Entry 7WHK (electron microscopy, 3.01 A resolution); this record covers chains A and G of the 8 polymer chains in the assembly.

== Chain A ==
Molecule: Spike glycoprotein
From: Severe acute respiratory syndrome coronavirus 2
Reference sequence: P0DTC2 (SPIKE_SARS2); aligned to UniProt positions 1-1208 over residues 1-1208
Amino-acid sequence (1285 residues; row label = number of the first residue in the row; note: 8 numbers in that range are skipped by the numbering (no residue carries them; nothing is unmodelled there); a row labelled like 177A-177E holds insertion residues (177A, then the next letters in order)):
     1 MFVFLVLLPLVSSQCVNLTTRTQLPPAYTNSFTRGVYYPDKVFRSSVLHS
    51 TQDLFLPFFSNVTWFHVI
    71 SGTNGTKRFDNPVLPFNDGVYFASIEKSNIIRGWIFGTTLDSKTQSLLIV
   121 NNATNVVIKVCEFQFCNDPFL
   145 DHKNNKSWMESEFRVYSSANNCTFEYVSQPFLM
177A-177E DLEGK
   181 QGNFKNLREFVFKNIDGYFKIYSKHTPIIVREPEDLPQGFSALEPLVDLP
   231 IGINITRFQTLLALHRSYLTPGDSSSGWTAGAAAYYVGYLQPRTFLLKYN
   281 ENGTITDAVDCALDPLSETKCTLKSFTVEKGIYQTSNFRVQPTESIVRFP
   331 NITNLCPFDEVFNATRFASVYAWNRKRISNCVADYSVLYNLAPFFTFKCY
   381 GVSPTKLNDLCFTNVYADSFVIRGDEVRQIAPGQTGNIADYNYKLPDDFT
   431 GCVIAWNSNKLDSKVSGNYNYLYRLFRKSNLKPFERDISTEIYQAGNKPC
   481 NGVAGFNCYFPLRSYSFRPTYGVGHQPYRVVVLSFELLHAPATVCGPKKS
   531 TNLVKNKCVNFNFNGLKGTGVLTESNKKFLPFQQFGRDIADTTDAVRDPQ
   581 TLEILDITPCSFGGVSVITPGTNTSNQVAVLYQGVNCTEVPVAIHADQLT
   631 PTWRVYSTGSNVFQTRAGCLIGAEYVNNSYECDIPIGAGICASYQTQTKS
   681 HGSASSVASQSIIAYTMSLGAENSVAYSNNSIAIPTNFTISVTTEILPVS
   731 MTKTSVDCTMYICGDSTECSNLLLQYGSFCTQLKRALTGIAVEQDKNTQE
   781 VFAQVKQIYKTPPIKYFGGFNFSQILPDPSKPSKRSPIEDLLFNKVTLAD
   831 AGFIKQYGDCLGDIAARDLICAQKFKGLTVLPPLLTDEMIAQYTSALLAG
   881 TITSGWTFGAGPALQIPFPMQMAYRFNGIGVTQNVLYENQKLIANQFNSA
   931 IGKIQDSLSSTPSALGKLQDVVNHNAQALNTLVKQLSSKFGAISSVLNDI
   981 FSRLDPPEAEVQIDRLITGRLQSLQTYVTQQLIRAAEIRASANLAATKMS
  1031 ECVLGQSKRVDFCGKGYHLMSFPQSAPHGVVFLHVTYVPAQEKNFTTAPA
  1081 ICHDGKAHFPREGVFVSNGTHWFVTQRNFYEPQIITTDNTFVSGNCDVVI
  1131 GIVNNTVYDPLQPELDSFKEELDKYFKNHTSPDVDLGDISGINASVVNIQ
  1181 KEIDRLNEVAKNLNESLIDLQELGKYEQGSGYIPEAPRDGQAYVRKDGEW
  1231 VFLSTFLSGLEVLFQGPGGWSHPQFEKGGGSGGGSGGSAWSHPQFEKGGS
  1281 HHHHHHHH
Disordered / not traced: 1-13, 71-77, 145-155, 177A-177E, 246-261, 621-640, 677-688, 828-847, 1148-1288
Disulfides: Cys-15/Cys-136, Cys-131/Cys-166, Cys-291/Cys-301, Cys-336/Cys-361, Cys-379/Cys-432, Cys-391/Cys-525, Cys-480/Cys-488, Cys-538/Cys-590, Cys-617/Cys-649, Cys-662/Cys-671, Cys-738/Cys-760, Cys-743/Cys-749, Cys-1032/Cys-1043, Cys-1082/Cys-1126
Covalently attached groups: N-acetylglucosamine (NAG) linked to Asn-122, Asn-165, Asn-282, Asn-331, Asn-709, Asn-717, Asn-801, Asn-1074, Asn-1098, Asn-1134
Sequence notes: variant Val-67 (Ala in P0DTC2), Ile-95 (Thr in P0DTC2), Asp-145 (Gly142 in P0DTC2), Ile-209 (Leu212 in P0DTC2), Asp-339 (Gly in P0DTC2), Leu-371 (Ser in P0DTC2), Pro-373 (Ser in P0DTC2), Phe-375 (Ser in P0DTC2), Asn-417 (Lys in P0DTC2), Lys-440 (Asn in P0DTC2), Ser-446 (Gly in P0DTC2), Asn-477 (Ser in P0DTC2), Lys-478 (Thr in P0DTC2), Ala-484 (Glu in P0DTC2), Arg-493 (Gln in P0DTC2), Ser-496 (Gly in P0DTC2), Arg-498 (Gln in P0DTC2), Tyr-501 (Asn in P0DTC2), His-505 (Tyr in P0DTC2), Lys-547 (Thr in P0DTC2), Gly-614 (Asp in P0DTC2), Tyr-655 (His in P0DTC2), Lys-679 (Asn in P0DTC2), His-681 (Pro in P0DTC2), Lys-764 (Asn in P0DTC2), Tyr-796 (Asp in P0DTC2), Pro-817 (Phe in P0DTC2), Lys-856 (Asn in P0DTC2), His-954 (Gln in P0DTC2), Lys-969 (Asn in P0DTC2), Phe-981 (Leu in P0DTC2); insertion (212-214); engineered mutation Gly-682 (Arg in P0DTC2), Ser-683 (Arg in P0DTC2), Ser-685 (Arg in P0DTC2), Pro-892 (Ala in P0DTC2), Pro-899 (Ala in P0DTC2), Pro-942 (Ala in P0DTC2), Pro-986 (Lys in P0DTC2), Pro-987 (Val in P0DTC2); expression tag (1209-1288)
Swiss-Prot annotation at these positions:
  - region: Asn-280 to Cys-301 (Putative superantigen), Arg-403 to Asp-405 (Integrin-binding motif), Asn-448 to Phe-456 (Immunodominant HLA epitope recognized by the CD8+), Ser-816 to Tyr-837 (Fusion peptide 1), Lys-835 to Phe-855 (Fusion peptide 2), Asp-1163 to Glu-1202 (Heptad repeat 2)
  - site: Arg-815, Ser-816 (Cleavage)
  - glycosylation: Asn-17 (N-linked (GlcNAc...) (complex) asparagine), Asn-61 (N-linked (GlcNAc...) (hybrid) asparagine), Asn-74 (N-linked (GlcNAc...) (complex) asparagine), Asn-122 (N-linked (GlcNAc...) (hybrid) asparagine), Asn-149 (N-linked (GlcNAc...) (complex) asparagine), Asn-165 (N-linked (GlcNAc...) (complex) asparagine), Asn-234 (N-linked (GlcNAc...) (high mannose) asparagine), Asn-282 (N-linked (GlcNAc...) (complex) asparagine), Thr-323 (O-linked (GalNAc) threonine), Ser-325 (O-linked (HexNAc...) serine), Asn-331 (N-linked (GlcNAc...) (complex) asparagine), Asn-343 (N-linked (GlcNAc...) (complex) asparagine), Asn-603 (N-linked (GlcNAc...) (hybrid) asparagine), Asn-616 (N-linked (GlcNAc...) (complex) asparagine), Asn-657 (N-linked (GlcNAc...) (complex) asparagine), Thr-676 (O-linked (GlcNAc...) threonine), Thr-678 (O-linked (GlcNAc...) threonine), Asn-709 (N-linked (GlcNAc...) (high mannose) asparagine), Asn-717 (N-linked (GlcNAc...) (hybrid) asparagine), Asn-801 (N-linked (GlcNAc...) (hybrid) asparagine) and 6 more in UniProt

== Chain G ==
Molecule: Bn03_nano1
From: Homo sapiens
Amino-acid sequence (138 residues; each row starts with the number of its first residue):
     1 EVQLVESGGGLVQPGGSLRLSCAASDSSFYDYEMSWVRQVPGKTPEWIGS
    51 MYPSGRTYINPSLKSLVTISRDNSENMLYLQMNSLRAEDTAMYYCVSNWA
   101 SGSTGDYWGQGTLVTVSSGGGGSGGGGSGGGGSGGGGS
Disordered / not traced: 117-138
Disulfides: Cys-22/Cys-95

== Chain A / chain G interface ==
Pairs across the interface - 37 pairs, chain A then chain G:
  Ala-344(A) with Ser-103(G)
  Thr-345(A) with Ser-103(G), hydrogen bond (backbone-side chain)
  Arg-346(A) with Gly-102(G); Ser-103(G), hydrogen bond (backbone-side chain)
  Ala-348(A) with Ala-100(G)
  Ala-352(A) with Ala-100(G)
  Asn-354(A) with Ala-100(G); Ser-101(G); Thr-104(G), hydrogen bond
  Ser-443(A) with Lys-43(G)
  Lys-444(A) with Lys-43(G); Thr-44(G), hydrogen bond; Pro-45(G); Glu-46(G), salt bridge
  Gly-447(A) with Glu-46(G)
  Asn-448(A) with Glu-46(G)
  Tyr-449(A) with Glu-46(G), hydrogen bond (backbone-side chain); Trp-47(G); Pro-61(G); Ser-62(G)
  Asn-450(A) with Pro-45(G), hydrogen bond (side chain-backbone); Glu-46(G), hydrogen bond; Trp-47(G), hydrogen bond (side chain-backbone); Trp-99(G)
  Leu-452(A) with Trp-47(G), hydrophobic; Tyr-52(G)
  Thr-470(A) with Tyr-52(G); Ser-54(G), hydrogen bond; Arg-56(G), hydrogen bond (backbone-side chain)
  Glu-471(A) with Arg-56(G)
  Ile-472(A) with Arg-56(G)
  Phe-490(A) with Tyr-52(G), hydrophobic; Arg-56(G); Tyr-58(G), hydrophobic
  Leu-492(A) with Tyr-52(G); Tyr-58(G)
  Arg-493(A) with Tyr-58(G)
Also at the interface, not in a pair above, chain A (23 interface residues in all): Glu-340, Ser-349, Ser-446, Ser-494
Also at the interface, not in a pair above, chain G (19 interface residues in all): Arg-38, Asn-60

== Overview ==
The interface between chain A and chain G involves 23 residues on one side and 19 on the other, with 10
hydrogen bonds and 1 salt bridge. Polar pairs include Lys-444(A)/Glu-46(G), Thr-345(A)/Ser-103(G) and
Arg-346(A)/Ser-103(G).
Here chain A is Spike glycoprotein (Severe acute respiratory syndrome coronavirus 2) and chain G is Bn03_nano1
(Homo sapiens). Entry 7WHK (The state 3 complex structure of Omicron spike with Bn03 (2-up RBD, 5 nanobodies))
was determined by electron microscopy together with 7WHI and 7WHJ from the same study.
